PDB entry 1PAL | X-ray diffraction, 1.65 A resolution | chain A

== Chain A ==
Name: Parvalbumin
Source organism: Esox lucius
UniProt: P02619 (PRVB_ESOLU); the author numbering skips numbers that UniProt does not, so the offset changes along the chain: 1-4 = UniProt 1-4; 6-108 = UniProt 5-107
Sequence (108 residues; row label = number of the first residue in the row; note: 1 number in that range is skipped by the numbering (no residue carries it; nothing is unmodelled there); numbering starts at 0):
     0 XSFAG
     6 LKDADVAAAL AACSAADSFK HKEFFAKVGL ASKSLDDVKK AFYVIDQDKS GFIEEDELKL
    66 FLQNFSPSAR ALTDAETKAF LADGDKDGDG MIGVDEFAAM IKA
Modified / non-standard residues: ACE (acetyl group) at position 0
Ion coordination: Ca2+ site 1: Asp-51, Asp-53, Ser-55, Phe-57, Glu-59, Glu-62; Ca2+ site 2: Asp-90, Asp-92, Asp-94, Met-96, Glu-101
UniProt features mapped onto this chain:
  - binding site (Ca(2+)): Asp-51, Asp-53, Ser-55, Phe-57, Glu-59, Glu-62, Asp-90, Asp-92, Asp-94, Met-96, Glu-101
  - modified residue: Ser-1 (N-acetylserine)

== Overview ==
Asp-51, Asp-53, Ser-55, Phe-57, Glu-59 and Glu-62 coordinate Ca2+ site 1. The Ca2+ site 2 is built by Asp-90,
Asp-92, Asp-94, Met-96 and Glu-101. UniProt lists 11 Ca2+-binding residues.
Chain A is Parvalbumin (Esox lucius); the structure, Ionic interactions with parvalbumins. crystal structure
determination of pike 4.10 parvalbumin in four different ionic environments, was determined by X-ray
diffraction together with 2PAL, 3PAL and 4PAL from the same study.
